PDB entry 2VU2 | X-ray diffraction, 2.65 A resolution | chains B and C of the 4 polymer chains in the assembly

[Chain B (and C)]
Protein: Acetyl-CoA acetyltransferase
From: Zoogloea ramigera
Notes: EC 2.3.1.9; chain C of this document is another copy of the same molecule, construct and numbering; everything in this record applies to it too
Reference sequence: P07097 (THIL_ZOORA); the construct has insertions or renumbered stretches relative to UniProt, so the offset changes along the chain: 1-10 = UniProt 2-11; 12-392 = UniProt 12-392
Amino-acid sequence (392 residues; numbered 1 to 392; the number before each row is that of its first residue):
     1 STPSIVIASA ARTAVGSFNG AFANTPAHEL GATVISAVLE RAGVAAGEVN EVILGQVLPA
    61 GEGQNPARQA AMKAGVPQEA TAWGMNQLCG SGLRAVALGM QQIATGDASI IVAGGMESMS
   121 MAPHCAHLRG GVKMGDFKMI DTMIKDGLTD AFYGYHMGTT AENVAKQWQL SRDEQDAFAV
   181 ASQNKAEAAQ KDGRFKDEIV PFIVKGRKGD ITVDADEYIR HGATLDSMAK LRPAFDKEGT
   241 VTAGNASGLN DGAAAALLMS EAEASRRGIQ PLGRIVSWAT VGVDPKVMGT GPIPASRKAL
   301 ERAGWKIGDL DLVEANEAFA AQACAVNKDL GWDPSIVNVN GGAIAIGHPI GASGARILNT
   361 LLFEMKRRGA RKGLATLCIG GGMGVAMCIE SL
Disordered / not traced: 1-3
Construct notes: conflict R129 (Ala in P07097)
UniProt features mapped onto this chain:
  - active site: C89 (Acyl-thioester intermediate), H348 (Proton acceptor), C378 (Proton acceptor)
Small-molecule neighbours: PN5 ((3R)-3-hydroxy-2,2-dimethyl-4-oxo-4-({3-oxo-3-[(2-sulfanylethyl)amino]propyl}amino)butyl 2,2-dimethylpropanoate): C89, L148, H156, M157, A234, F235, A243, S247, G248, L249, M288, A318, F319, H348

[Chain B / chain C interface]
Pairs across the interface - 31 pairs, chain B then chain C:
  F18(B) - K133(C)
  H124(B) - V132(C)
  H124(B) - G135(C)  hydrogen bond (side chain-backbone)
  H124(B) - F137(C)
  V132(B) - H124(C)
  K133(B) - F18(C)
  K133(B) - N19(C)
  M134(B) - F18(C)  hydrophobic
  M134(B) - D141(C)
  M134(B) - M143(C)  hydrophobic
  M134(B) - I144(C)  hydrophobic
  M134(B) - L249(C)  hydrophobic
  G135(B) - H124(C)  hydrogen bond (backbone-side chain)
  G135(B) - D141(C)  hydrogen bond (backbone-side chain)
  D136(B) - M139(C)
  D136(B) - I140(C)
  D136(B) - D141(C)  hydrogen bond (side chain-backbone)
  F137(B) - H124(C)
  F137(B) - F137(C)
  F137(B) - K138(C)
  F137(B) - M139(C)  hydrogen bond (backbone-backbone)
  K138(B) - D136(C)  salt bridge
  K138(B) - F137(C)
  M139(B) - D136(C)
  M139(B) - F137(C)  hydrogen bond (backbone-backbone)
  M139(B) - M139(C)  hydrophobic
  I140(B) - D136(C)
  D141(B) - M134(C)
  D141(B) - G135(C)  hydrogen bond (side chain-backbone)
  D141(B) - D136(C)  hydrogen bond (backbone-side chain)
  L249(B) - M134(C)  hydrophobic
Other interface residues (no listed pair), chain B (16 interface residues in all): N19, M143, I144

[Summary]
The chain B/chain C interface involves 16 residues from each chain; the contacts include 8 hydrogen bonds and
1 salt bridge. Among the polar pairs are K138(B)-D136(C), H124(B)-G135(C) and G135(B)-D141(C). Ligands of
chain B: compound PN5. UniProt lists 3 active-site residues on chain B.
Chain B and chain C are both Acetyl-CoA acetyltransferase (Zoogloea ramigera); the structure, Biosynthetic
thiolase from Z. ramigera. Complex with S-pantetheine-11- pivalate, was determined by X-ray diffraction (same
publication as 2VTZ, 2VU0 and 2VU1).
